2DFE - chain A; structure by X-ray diffraction, 2.40 A resolution.

== Chain A ==
Protein: Ribonuclease HII
From: Thermococcus kodakarensis
Notes: EC 3.1.26.4; engineered mutation(s): chameleon sequence
Reference sequence: O74035 (RNH2_PYRKO); residue numbers follow UniProt; this construct covers 1-200
Chain sequence (209 residues; row label = number of the first residue in the row):
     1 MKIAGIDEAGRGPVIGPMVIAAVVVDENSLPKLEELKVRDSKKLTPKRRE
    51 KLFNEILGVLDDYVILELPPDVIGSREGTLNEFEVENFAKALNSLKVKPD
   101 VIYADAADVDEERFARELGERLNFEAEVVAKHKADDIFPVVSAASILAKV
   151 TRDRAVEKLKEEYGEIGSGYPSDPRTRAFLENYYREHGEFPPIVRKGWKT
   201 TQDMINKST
Swiss-Prot annotation at these positions:
  - binding site (a divalent metal cation): Asp7, Glu8, Asp105
  - mutagenesis: Asp7 (D7A: Loss of activity), Glu8 (E8A: Reduces activity by 99%), Asp105 (D105A: Loss of activity), His132 (H132A: Reduces activity by 75%), Asp135 (D135A: Reduces activity by 98%)

== Summary ==
UniProt lists 3 divalent metal cation-binding residues and 5 mutagenesis sites.
Chain A is Ribonuclease HII (Thermococcus kodakarensis); the structure, Crystal structure of Tk-RNase
HII(1-200)-C, was determined by X-ray diffraction (same publication as 2DF5, 2DFF, 2DFH and 2DFI).
